PDB entry 2BRQ | X-ray diffraction, 2.10 A resolution | chains A and C of the 4 polymer chains in the assembly

# Chain A
Protein: Filamin A
Source organism: Homo sapiens
Notes: fragment: rod domain, residues 2236-2329
UniProtKB: P21333 (FLNA_HUMAN); numbering as in UniProt (aligned over 2236-2329)
Chain sequence (97 residues; numbered 2233 to 2329; the number before each row is that of its first residue):
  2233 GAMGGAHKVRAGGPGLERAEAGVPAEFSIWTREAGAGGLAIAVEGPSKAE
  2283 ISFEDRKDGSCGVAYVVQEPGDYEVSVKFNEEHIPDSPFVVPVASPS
Not modelled in the structure: 2233-2235
Sequence notes: expression tag (2233-2235)
Covalently attached groups: glutathione (GSH) linked to Cys2293
Residues lining bound ligands: glutathione (GSH): Thr2263, Phe2285, Glu2286, Gly2291, Ser2292, Gly2294
Curated features (UniProtKB/Swiss-Prot):
  - modified residue (Phosphoserine): Ser2284, Ser2327, Ser2329

# Chain C
Protein: Integrin beta-7 subunit
UniProtKB: P26010 (ITB7_HUMAN); numbering as in UniProt (aligned over 768-798)
Chain sequence (31 residues; numbered 768 to 798; the number before each row is that of its first residue):
   768 LNWKQDSNPLYKSAITTTINPRFQEADSPTL
Not modelled in the structure: 768-775, 790-798
Residues lining bound ligands: glutathione (GSH): Thr784, Thr785, Ile786, Asn787
Curated features (UniProtKB/Swiss-Prot):
  - modified residue: Tyr778 (Phosphotyrosine)

# How chain A and chain C interact
Residue-residue contacts - 36 pairs, chain A then chain C:
  Gly2267(A) - Ile786(C)
  Gly2267(A) - Pro788(C)
  Ala2268(A) - Ile786(C)
  Ala2268(A) - Pro788(C)
  Gly2269(A) - Thr784(C)
  Gly2269(A) - Thr785(C)
  Gly2269(A) - Ile786(C)  hydrogen bond (backbone-backbone)
  Gly2270(A) - Thr784(C)
  Leu2271(A) - Ile782(C)
  Leu2271(A) - Thr783(C)
  Leu2271(A) - Thr784(C)  hydrogen bond (backbone-backbone)
  Leu2271(A) - Ile786(C)  hydrophobic
  Ala2272(A) - Ile782(C)
  Ala2272(A) - Thr783(C)
  Ile2273(A) - Ala781(C)
  Ile2273(A) - Ile782(C)  hydrogen bond (backbone-backbone)
  Ala2274(A) - Lys779(C)
  Ala2274(A) - Ser780(C)
  Ala2274(A) - Ala781(C)  hydrophobic
  Val2275(A) - Tyr778(C)
  Val2275(A) - Lys779(C)
  Val2275(A) - Ser780(C)  hydrogen bond (backbone-backbone)
  Glu2276(A) - Leu777(C)
  Glu2276(A) - Tyr778(C)
  Gly2277(A) - Leu777(C)
  Gly2277(A) - Tyr778(C)  hydrogen bond (backbone-backbone)
  Pro2278(A) - Pro776(C)
  Pro2278(A) - Tyr778(C)
  Ser2279(A) - Tyr778(C)
  Lys2280(A) - Tyr778(C)
  Ala2281(A) - Ser780(C)  hydrogen bond (backbone-side chain)
  Ile2283(A) - Ser780(C)
  Ile2283(A) - Ala781(C)
  Ile2283(A) - Ile782(C)  hydrophobic
  Phe2285(A) - Ile782(C)  hydrophobic
  Phe2285(A) - Thr784(C)
Also at the interface, not in a pair above, chain A (19 interface residues in all): Thr2263, Phe2311
Also at the interface, not in a pair above, chain C (13 interface residues in all): Asn787

# Summary
19 residues of chain A and 13 residues of chain C are in contact, with 6 hydrogen bonds. Polar pairs include
Ala2281(A)-Ser780(C), Gly2269(A)-Ile786(C) and Leu2271(A)-Thr784(C). Ligands of chain C: glutathione.
Covalently linked glutathione: at Cys2293(A).
Chain A is Filamin A (Homo sapiens) and chain C is Integrin beta-7 subunit; the structure, Crystal structure
of the filamin A repeat 21 complexed with the integrin beta7 cytoplasmic tail peptide, was determined by X-ray
diffraction.
